Entry 1VTN (X-ray diffraction, 2.50 A resolution); this record covers chains A and C of the 3 polymer chains in the assembly.

== Chain A ==
Molecule: 13-nt DNA strand
Sequence (13 nucleotides; row label = number of the first residue in the row):
     1 GACTAAGTCAACC

== Chain C ==
Name: Hnf-3/fork head DNA-recognition motif
Source organism: Homo sapiens
Reference sequence: P55318 (HN3G_HUMAN); residues 117-217 here correspond to UniProt positions 115-215 (UniProt number = residue number - 2)
Amino-acid sequence (102 residues; numbered 117 to 218; the number before each row is that of its first residue):
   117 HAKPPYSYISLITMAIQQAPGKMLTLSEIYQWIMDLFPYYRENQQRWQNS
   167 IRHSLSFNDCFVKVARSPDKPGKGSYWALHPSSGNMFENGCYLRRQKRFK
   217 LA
Bound ions: Mg2+: Leu171, Asn174, Phe177
Curated features (UniProtKB/Swiss-Prot):
  - DNA-binding region: Ala118 to Leu209 (Fork-head)

== Chain A / chain C interface ==
Pairs across the interface - 20 pairs, chain A then chain C:
  DT4(A) with Arg210(C), hydrogen bond to the base
  DA5(A) with Arg210(C), hydrogen bond to the sugar; Arg211(C), hydrogen bond to the phosphate; Lys213(C), phosphate contact; Arg214(C), salt bridge to the phosphate
  DA6(A) with Ser123(C), phosphate contact; Leu209(C), sugar contact; Arg210(C), sugar contact; Arg211(C), salt bridge to the phosphate; Arg214(C), base contact
  DG7(A) with Ser123(C), phosphate contact; Tyr124(C), hydrogen bond to the phosphate; Ser166(C), sugar contact
  DT8(A) with Tyr124(C), hydrogen bond to the phosphate; Arg162(C), phosphate contact; Ser166(C), hydrogen bond to the phosphate; His169(C), hydrogen bond to the base
  DC9(A) with Arg162(C), phosphate contact; Asn165(C), base contact
  DA10(A) with Asn165(C), hydrogen bond to the base
Also at the interface, not in a pair above, chain A (8 interface residues in all): DC3
Also at the interface, not in a pair above, chain C (12 interface residues in all): Ile125

== Summary ==
The interface between chain A and chain C involves 8 residues on one side and 12 on the other, with 8 hydrogen
bonds and 2 salt bridges. Among the polar pairs are DT4(A)-Arg210(C), DT8(A)-His169(C) and DA10(A)-Asn165(C).
UniProt lists a DNA-binding region on chain C.
Chain A is a 13-nt DNA strand and chain C is Hnf-3/fork head DNA-recognition motif (Homo sapiens); the
structure, Co-crystal structure of the hnf-3/fork head DNA-recognition motif resembles histone H5, was
determined by X-ray diffraction.
